Entry 8PIM (electron microscopy, 3.40 A resolution); this record covers chains J and B of the 9 polymer chains in the assembly.

Chain J:
Molecule: DNA-directed RNA polymerase subunit beta'
Source organism: Escherichia coli
Notes: EC 2.7.7.6
UniProt: P0A8T7 (RPOC_ECOLI); residue numbers follow UniProt; this construct covers 2-1407
Chain sequence (1416 residues; row label = number of the first residue in the row):
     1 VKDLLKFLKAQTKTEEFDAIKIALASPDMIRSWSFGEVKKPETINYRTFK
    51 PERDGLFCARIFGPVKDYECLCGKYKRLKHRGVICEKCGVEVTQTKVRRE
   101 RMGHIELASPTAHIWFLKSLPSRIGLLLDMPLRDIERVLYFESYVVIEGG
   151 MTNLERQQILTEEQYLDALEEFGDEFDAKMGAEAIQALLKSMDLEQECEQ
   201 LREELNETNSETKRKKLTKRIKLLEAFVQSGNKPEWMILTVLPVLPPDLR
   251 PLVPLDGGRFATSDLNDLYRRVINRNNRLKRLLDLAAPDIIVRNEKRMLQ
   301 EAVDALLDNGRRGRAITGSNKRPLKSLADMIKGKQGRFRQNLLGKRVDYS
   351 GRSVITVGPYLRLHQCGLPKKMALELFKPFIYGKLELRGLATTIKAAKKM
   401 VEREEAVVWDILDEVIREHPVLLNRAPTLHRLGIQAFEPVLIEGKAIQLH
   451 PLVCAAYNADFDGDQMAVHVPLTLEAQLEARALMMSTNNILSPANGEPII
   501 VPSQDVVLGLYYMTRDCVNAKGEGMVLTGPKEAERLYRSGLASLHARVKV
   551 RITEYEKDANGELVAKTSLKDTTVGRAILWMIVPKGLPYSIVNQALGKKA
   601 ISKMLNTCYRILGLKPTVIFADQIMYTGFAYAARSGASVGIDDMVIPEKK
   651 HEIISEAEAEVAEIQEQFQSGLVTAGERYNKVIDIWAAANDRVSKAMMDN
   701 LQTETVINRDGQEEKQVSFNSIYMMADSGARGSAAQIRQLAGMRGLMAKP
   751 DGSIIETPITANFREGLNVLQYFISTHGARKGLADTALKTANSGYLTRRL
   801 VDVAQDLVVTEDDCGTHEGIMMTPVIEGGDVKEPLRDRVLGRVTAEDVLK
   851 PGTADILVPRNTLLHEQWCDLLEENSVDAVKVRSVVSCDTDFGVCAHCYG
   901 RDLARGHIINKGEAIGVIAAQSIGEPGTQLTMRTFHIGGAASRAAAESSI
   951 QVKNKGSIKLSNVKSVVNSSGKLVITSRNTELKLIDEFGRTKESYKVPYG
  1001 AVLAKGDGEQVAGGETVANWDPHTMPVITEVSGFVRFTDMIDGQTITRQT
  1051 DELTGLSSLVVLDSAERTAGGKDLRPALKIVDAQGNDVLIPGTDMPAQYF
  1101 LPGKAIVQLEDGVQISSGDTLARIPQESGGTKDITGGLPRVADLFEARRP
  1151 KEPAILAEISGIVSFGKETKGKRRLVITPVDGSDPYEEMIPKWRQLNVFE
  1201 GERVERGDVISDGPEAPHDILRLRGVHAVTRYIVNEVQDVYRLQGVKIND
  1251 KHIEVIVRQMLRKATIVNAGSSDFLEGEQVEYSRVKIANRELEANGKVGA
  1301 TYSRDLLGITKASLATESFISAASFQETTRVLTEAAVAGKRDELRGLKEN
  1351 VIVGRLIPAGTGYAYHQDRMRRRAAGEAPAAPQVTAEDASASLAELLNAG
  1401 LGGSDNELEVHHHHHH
Disordered / not traced: 1-14, 936-946, 1127-1133, 1376-1416
Construct notes: expression tag (1, 1408-1416)
Bound ions: Zn2+ site 1: Cys70, Cys72, Cys85, Cys88; Mg2+: Asp460, Asp462 (shared with 2 residues of chain R); Zn2+ site 2: Cys814, Cys888, Cys895, Cys898

Chain B:
Molecule: template DNA
Sequence (40 nucleotides; numbered 1 to 40; the number before each row is that of its first residue):
     1 GGAAGATCGAAAAAAGCACACGCTGACCCGCGTGGTGGTG
Disordered / not traced: 36-40

Chain J / chain B interface:
Contacting residue pairs - 28 pairs, chain J then chain B:
  Leu120(J) with DA14(B), sugar contact
  Ser210(J) with DG5(B), hydrogen bond to the phosphate; DA6(B), hydrogen bond to the phosphate
  Leu255(J) with DC28(B), base contact
  Arg259(J) with DC28(B), hydrogen bond to the phosphate; DC29(B), salt bridge to the phosphate
  Ala261(J) with DC28(B), base contact
  Arg270(J) with DC29(B), base contact
  Arg311(J) with DA14(B), phosphate contact; DA15(B), salt bridge to the phosphate
  Ser319(J) with DC29(B), hydrogen bond to the sugar; DG30(B), phosphate contact
  Lys334(J) with DA18(B), salt bridge to the phosphate; DC19(B), salt bridge to the phosphate
  Arg339(J) with DC17(B), salt bridge to the phosphate; DC19(B), salt bridge to the phosphate
  Arg346(J) with DC21(B), salt bridge to the phosphate
  Arg352(J) with DC21(B), sugar contact
  Ala426(J) with DA20(B), sugar contact
  Thr790(J) with DA18(B), hydrogen bond to the base
  Ala791(J) with DA18(B), base contact
  Gly794(J) with DA18(B), sugar contact
  Tyr795(J) with DG16(B), sugar contact; DA18(B), sugar contact
  Lys1172(J) with DC8(B), phosphate contact
  Gln1326(J) with DG16(B), phosphate contact
  Glu1327(J) with DG16(B), hydrogen bond to the phosphate
  Thr1329(J) with DA15(B), phosphate contact
Also at the interface, not in a pair above, chain J (30 interface residues in all): Lys118, Glu211, Thr212, Phe260, Asn320, Pro427, Arg798, Met1189, Arg1330
Also at the interface, not in a pair above, chain B (15 interface residues in all): DG9

Summary:
30 residues of chain J face 15 of chain B across their interface; the contacts include 6 hydrogen bonds and 7
salt bridges. Among the polar pairs are Thr790(J)-DA18(B), Ser319(J)-DC29(B) and Ser210(J)-DG5(B). Cys70(J),
Cys72(J), Cys85(J) and Cys88(J) form the Zn2+ site 1.
Here chain J is DNA-directed RNA polymerase subunit beta' (Escherichia coli) and chain B is template DNA.
Entry 8PIM (fully recruited RfaH bound to E. coli transcription complex paused at ops site (not complementary
scaffold)) was determined by electron microscopy together with 8PEN, 8PFG, 8PFJ, 8PH9, 8PHK, 8PIB, 8PID and
8PIL from the same study.
